PDB entry 7L8G | electron microscopy, 4.30 A resolution (low resolution: residue-level contacts below are approximate; hydrogen-bond / salt-bridge calls are withheld) | chains A and H of the 8 polymer chains in the assembly

# Chain A
Name: Envelope glycoprotein gp160
Source organism: Human immunodeficiency virus 1
Notes: fragment: GP120 domain, residues 30-661
Reference sequence: Q2N0S5 (Q2N0S5_9HIV1); the construct lacks a stretch of the UniProt sequence and is renumbered around it, so the offset changes along the chain: 31-141 = UniProt 30-140; 150-185 = UniProt 141-176; 188-309 = UniProt 187-308; 312-323 = UniProt 309-320; 3 more segments
Amino-acid sequence (664 residues; each row starts with the number of its first residue; note: 14 numbers in that range are skipped by the numbering (no residue carries them; nothing is unmodelled there); a row labelled like 185A-185J holds insertion residues (185A, then the next letters in order); numbers below 1 keep their minus sign (Met-1 is residue -1)):
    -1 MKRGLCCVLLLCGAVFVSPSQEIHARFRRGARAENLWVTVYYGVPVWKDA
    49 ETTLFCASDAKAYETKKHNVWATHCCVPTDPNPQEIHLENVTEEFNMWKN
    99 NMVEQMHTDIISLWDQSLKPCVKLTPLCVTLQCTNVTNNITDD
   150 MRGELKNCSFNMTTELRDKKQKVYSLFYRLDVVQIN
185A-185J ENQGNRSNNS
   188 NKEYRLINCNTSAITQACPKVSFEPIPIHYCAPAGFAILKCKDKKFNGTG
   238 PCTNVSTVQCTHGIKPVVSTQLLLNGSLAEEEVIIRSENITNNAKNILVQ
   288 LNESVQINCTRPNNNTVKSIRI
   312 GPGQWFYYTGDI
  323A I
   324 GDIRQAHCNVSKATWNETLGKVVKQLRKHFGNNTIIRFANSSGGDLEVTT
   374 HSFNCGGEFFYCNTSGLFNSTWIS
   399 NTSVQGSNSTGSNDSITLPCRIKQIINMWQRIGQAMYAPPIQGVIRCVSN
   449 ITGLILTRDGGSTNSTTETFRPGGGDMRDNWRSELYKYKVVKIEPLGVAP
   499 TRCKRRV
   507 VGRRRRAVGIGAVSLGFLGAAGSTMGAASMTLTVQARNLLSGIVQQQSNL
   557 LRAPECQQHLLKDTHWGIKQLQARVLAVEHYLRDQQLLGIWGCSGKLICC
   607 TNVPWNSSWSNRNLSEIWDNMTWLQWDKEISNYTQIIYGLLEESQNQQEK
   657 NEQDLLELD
Unresolved in the structure: -1 to 32, 59-65, 185A-185J, 399-410, 508-665
Disulfide bonds: Cys54-Cys73, Cys119-Cys205, Cys126-Cys196, Cys131-Cys157, Cys218-Cys247, Cys228-Cys239, Cys296-Cys331, Cys378-Cys445, Cys385-Cys418
Covalently attached groups: N-acetylglucosamine (NAG) linked to Asn88, Asn133, Asn160, Asn197, Asn234, Asn241, Asn262, Asn276, Asn289, Asn295, Asn301, Asn332, Asn339, Asn355, Asn363, Asn386, Asn392, Asn448
Differences from the reference sequence: initiating methionine (-1); expression tag (0-30); conflict Lys64 (Glu63 in Q2N0S5), Cys73 (Ala72 in Q2N0S5), Thr240 (Pro239 in Q2N0S5), 20 further conflict positions vs the reference (Q2N0S5) not listed

# Chain H
Name: Rh.33172 pAbC-3 Heavy Chain
Source organism: Macaca mulatta
Amino-acid sequence (109 residues; row label = number of the first residue in the row; X marks 109 residues of unknown identity (built as UNK)):
     2 XXXXXXXXXXXXXXXXXXXXXXXXXXXXXXXXXXXXXXXXXXXXXXXXXX
    52 XXXXXXXXXXXXXXXXXXXXXXXXXXXXXXXXXXXXXXXXXXXXXXXXXX
   102 XXXXXXXXX

# How chain A and chain H interact
Chain A residues in contact with chain H, 8 residues: Thr135, Asn136, Asn156, Tyr173, Asn188, Lys305, Gly321, Asp322
The authors on this interface:
  - epitope / paratope residues, chain A: Asn156(A)

# Summary
No residue of chain A is in contact with chain H. Covalently linked N-acetylglucosamine: at Asn88(A),
Asn133(A), Asn160(A), Asn197(A), Asn234(A) and Asn241(A) and 12 more. From the paper: the epitope/paratope
residue Asn156(A).
Here chain A is Envelope glycoprotein gp160 (Human immunodeficiency virus 1) and chain H is Rh.33172 pAbC-3
Heavy Chain (Macaca mulatta). Entry 7L8G (BG505 SOSIP.v5.2(7S) in complex with the polyclonal Fab pAbC-3 from
animal Rh.33172 (Wk38 time point)) was determined by electron microscopy together with 7L7T, 7L7U, 7L85, 7L86,
7L87, 7L88 and 15 further entries from the same study.
